PDB entry 1X9F | X-ray diffraction, 2.60 A resolution | chains C and D of the 12 polymer chains in the assembly

== Chain C ==
Protein: Globin III, extracellular
Source organism: Lumbricus terrestris
Reference sequence: P11069 (GLB3_LUMTE); residues 1-153 here correspond to UniProt positions 18-170 (UniProt number = residue number + 17)
Amino-acid sequence (153 residues; each row starts with the number of its first residue):
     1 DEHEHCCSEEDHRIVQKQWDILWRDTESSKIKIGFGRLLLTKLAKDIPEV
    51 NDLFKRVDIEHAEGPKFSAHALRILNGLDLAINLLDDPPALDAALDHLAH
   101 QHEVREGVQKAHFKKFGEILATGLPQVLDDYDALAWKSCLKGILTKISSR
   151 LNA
Unresolved in the structure: 1-2, 152-153
Construct notes: conflict Glu49 (Asp66 in P11069)
Disulfides: Cys7-Cys139
Bound ions: heme Fe: His102 (together with carbon monoxide)
Residues lining bound ligands:
  - carbon monoxide (CMO): Leu40, Phe54, His70, Ile74, His102
  - heme (HEM): Leu43, Leu53, Phe54, Arg56, Val57, His70, Arg73, Ile74, Gly77, Leu78, Leu98, Gln101, His102, Arg105, Val108, His112, Phe113, Phe116, Leu144, Ile147
Swiss-Prot annotation at these positions:
  - binding site (heme b): His102

== Chain D ==
Protein: hemoglobin chain d1
Source organism: Lumbricus terrestris
Reference sequence: O61233 (O61233_LUMTE); residues 1-140 here correspond to UniProt positions 19-158 (UniProt number = residue number + 18)
Amino-acid sequence (140 residues; numbered 1 to 140; the number before each row is that of its first residue):
     1 ECLVTESLKVKLQWASAFGHAHERVAFGLELWRDIIDDHPEIKAPFSRVR
    51 GDNIYSPEFGAHSQRVLSGLDITISMLDTPDMLAAQLAHLKVQHVERNLK
   101 PEFFDIFLKHLLHVLGDRLGTHFDFGAWHDCVDQIIDGIK
Disulfides: Cys2-Cys131
Bound ions: heme Fe: His94 (together with carbon monoxide)
Residues lining bound ligands:
  - carbon monoxide (CMO): Trp32, Phe46, His62, Val66, His94
  - heme (HEM): Trp32, Ile42, Pro45, Phe46, Arg48, Val49, His62, Arg65, Val66, Gly69, Leu70, Leu90, Gln93, His94, Arg97, Leu99, Phe103, Phe104, Phe107, Ile136, Ile139

== Chain C / chain D interface ==
Contacting residue pairs (16; chain C residue first):
  Leu22(C) - Leu8(D)  hydrophobic
  Leu22(C) - Leu12(D)  hydrophobic
  Ile31(C) - Leu8(D)  hydrophobic
  Leu38(C) - Thr5(D)
  Pro125(C) - Lys9(D)  hydrogen bond (backbone-side chain)
  Gln126(C) - Thr5(D)  hydrogen bond
  Gln126(C) - Lys9(D)  hydrogen bond (backbone-side chain)
  Val127(C) - Thr5(D)
  Val127(C) - Leu8(D)  hydrophobic
  Val127(C) - Lys9(D)
  Val127(C) - Leu12(D)
  Leu128(C) - Lys9(D)
  Asp129(C) - Lys9(D)
  Asp129(C) - Gln13(D)  hydrogen bond
  Asp129(C) - His122(D)  hydrogen bond (backbone-side chain)
  Asp130(C) - His122(D)  salt bridge
Other interface residues (no listed pair), chain C (12 interface residues in all): Lys30, Gly34, Phe35
Other interface residues (no listed pair), chain D (10 interface residues in all): Leu3, Val4, Asp78, Asp124

== In short ==
Chain C and chain D form an interface of 12 and 10 residues respectively, with 5 hydrogen bonds and 1 salt
bridge. Polar pairs include Asp130(C)-His122(D), Pro125(C)-Lys9(D) and Gln126(C)-Thr5(D). Bound to chain C:
heme and carbon monoxide. Bound to chain D: heme and carbon monoxide.
Here chain C is Globin III, extracellular and chain D is hemoglobin chain d1, both from Lumbricus terrestris.
Entry 1X9F (Hemoglobin Dodecamer from Lumbricus Erythrocruorin) was determined by X-ray diffraction.
